PDB entry 5DNM | X-ray diffraction, 2.81 A resolution | chains D and I of the 10 polymer chains in the assembly

Chain D:
Molecule: Histone H2B 1.1
Source organism: Xenopus laevis
Reference sequence: P02281 (H2B11_XENLA); residues -2 to 122 here correspond to UniProt positions 2-126 (UniProt number = residue number + 4)
Sequence (125 residues; each row starts with the number of its first residue; numbers below 1 keep their minus sign (Pro-2 is residue -2)):
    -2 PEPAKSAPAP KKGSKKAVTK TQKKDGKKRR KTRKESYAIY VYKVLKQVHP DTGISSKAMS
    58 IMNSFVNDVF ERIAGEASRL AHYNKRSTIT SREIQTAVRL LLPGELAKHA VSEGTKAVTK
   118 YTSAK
Unresolved in the structure: -2 to 27
Sequence notes: variant Thr29 (Ser33 in P02281)
Bound ions: Mg2+: Val45 (shared with 1 residue of chain E)

Chain I:
Molecule: 145-nt DNA strand
Sequence (145 nucleotides; numbered -72 to 72; the number before each row is that of its first residue; numbers below 1 keep their minus sign (DA-72 is residue -72)):
   -72 ATCAATATCC ACCTGCAGAT ACTACCAAAA GTGTATTTGG AAACTGCTCC ATCAAAAGGC
   -12 ATGTTCAGCT GAATCAGCTG AACATGCCTT TTGATGGAGC AGTTTCCAAA TACACTTTTG
    48 GTAGTATCTG CAGGTGGATA TTGAT

Interface between chain D and chain I:
Pairs across the interface (12; chain D residue first):
  Lys28(D) - DG29(I)  sugar contact
  Thr29(D) - DG29(I)  phosphate contact
  Arg30(D) - DA-45(I)  sugar contact
  Gly50(D) - DT-53(I)  phosphate contact
  Ile51(D) - DT-53(I)  phosphate contact
  Ser53(D) - DA-54(I)  hydrogen bond to the phosphate
  Arg83(D) - DG-33(I)  phosphate contact
  Arg83(D) - DA-32(I)  salt bridge to the phosphate
  Ser84(D) - DG-34(I)  hydrogen bond to the phosphate
  Ser84(D) - DG-33(I)  hydrogen bond to the phosphate
  Thr85(D) - DG-34(I)  hydrogen bond to the phosphate
  Thr85(D) - DG-33(I)  hydrogen bond to the phosphate
Interface residues without a listed pair, chain D (13 interface residues in all): Glu32, Tyr39, Ser52, Lys82
Interface residues without a listed pair, chain I (8 interface residues in all): DA-44

In short:
13 residues of chain D and 8 residues of chain I are in contact, with 5 hydrogen bonds and 1 salt bridge.
Polar pairs include Ser53(D)-DA-54(I), Ser84(D)-DG-34(I) and Ser84(D)-DG-33(I).
Here chain D is Histone H2B 1.1 (Xenopus laevis) and chain I is a 145-nt DNA strand. Entry 5DNM (Nucleosome
core particle containing adducts of ruthenium(II)-toluene PTA complex) was determined by X-ray diffraction
(same publication as 5DNN).
